PDB entry 8QNL | X-ray diffraction, 2.27 A resolution | chains A and B of the 6 polymer chains in the assembly

[Chain A (and B)]
Molecule: Antitoxin Xre/MbcA/ParS-like toxin-binding domain-containing protein
From: Pseudomonas aeruginosa PAO1
Notes: chain B of this document is another copy of the same molecule, construct and numbering; everything in this record applies to it too
Reference sequence: Q9I4U5 (Q9I4U5_PSEAE); residues 29-122 here correspond to UniProt positions 2-95 (UniProt number = residue number - 27)
Chain sequence (129 residues; row label = number of the first residue in the row; numbers below 1 keep their minus sign (Met-6 is residue -6)):
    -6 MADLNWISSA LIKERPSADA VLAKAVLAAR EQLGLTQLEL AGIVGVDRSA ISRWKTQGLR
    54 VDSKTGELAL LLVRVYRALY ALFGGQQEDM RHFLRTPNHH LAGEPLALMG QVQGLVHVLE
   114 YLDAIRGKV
Disordered / not traced: -6 to -5 (chain B: -6 to 6, 120-122)
Sequence notes: initiating methionine (-6); expression tag (-5 to 28)
Reported in the primary citation:
  - binding site for phosphate ion: Arg70, Arg119

[How chain A and chain B interact]
Contacting residue pairs (29):
  Gly35(A) - Lys57(B)  hydrogen bond (backbone-side chain)
  Ile36(A) - Lys57(B)
  Val37(A) - Lys57(B)
  Gly38(A) - Lys57(B)
  Lys57(A) - Gly35(B)  hydrogen bond (side chain-backbone)
  Lys57(A) - Ile36(B)
  Lys57(A) - Gly38(B)
  Lys57(A) - Leu61(B)
  Lys57(A) - Gly103(B)  hydrogen bond (side chain-backbone)
  Lys57(A) - Val105(B)
  Glu60(A) - Gln104(B)
  Glu60(A) - Val105(B)
  Leu61(A) - Lys57(B)
  Leu64(A) - Val105(B)  hydrophobic
  Arg67(A) - Gln106(B)  hydrogen bond
  Gly103(A) - Lys57(B)  hydrogen bond (backbone-side chain)
  Gln104(A) - Lys57(B)
  Gln104(A) - Glu60(B)
  Val105(A) - Lys57(B)
  Val105(A) - Glu60(B)  hydrogen bond (backbone-side chain)
  Val105(A) - Leu61(B)  hydrophobic
  Val105(A) - Val105(B)  hydrophobic
  Gln106(A) - Leu64(B)
  Gln106(A) - Arg67(B)  hydrogen bond
  Gln106(A) - Glu113(B)
  Val109(A) - Val105(B)  hydrophobic
  Val109(A) - Gln106(B)
  Val109(A) - Val109(B)  hydrophobic
  Glu113(A) - Gln106(B)
Interface residues without a listed pair, chain A (16 interface residues in all): Leu112
Interface residues without a listed pair, chain B (16 interface residues in all): Val37, Leu112

[Overview]
Chain A and chain B each contribute 16 residues to their interface, with 7 hydrogen bonds. Polar contacts
include Gly35(A)-Lys57(B), Lys57(A)-Gly103(B) and Arg67(A)-Gln106(B). From the paper: a binding site for
phosphate ion at Arg70(A) and Arg119(A).
Both chains are Antitoxin Xre/MbcA/ParS-like toxin-binding domain-containing protein (Pseudomonas aeruginosa
PAO1). Entry 8QNL (Structure of the toxin-antitoxin NatRT complex from Pseudomonas aeruginosa) was determined
by X-ray diffraction (same publication as 8QNQ).
